PDB entry 8VKQ | electron microscopy, 4.60 A resolution (low resolution: residue-level contacts below are approximate; hydrogen-bond / salt-bridge calls are withheld) | chains P and Q of the 204 polymer chains in the assembly

[Chain P (and Q)]
Name: Flagellar motor switch protein FliN
Organism: Salmonella enterica subsp. enterica serovar Typhimurium
Notes: chain Q of this document is another copy of the same molecule, construct and numbering; everything in this record applies to it too
Reference sequence: P26419 (FLIN_SALTY); numbering as in UniProt (aligned over 1-137)
Amino-acid sequence (137 residues; numbered 1 to 137; the number before each row is that of its first residue):
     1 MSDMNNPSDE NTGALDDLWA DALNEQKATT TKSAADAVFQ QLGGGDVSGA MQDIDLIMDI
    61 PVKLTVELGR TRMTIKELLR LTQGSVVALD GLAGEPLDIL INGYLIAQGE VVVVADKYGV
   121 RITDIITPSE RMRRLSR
Not modelled in the structure: 1-54 (chain Q: 1-56)

[Chain P / chain Q interface]
Residue-residue contacts - 44 pairs, chain P then chain Q:
  M58(P) - T74(Q)
  I60(P) - T74(Q)
  P61(P) - M73(Q)
  V62(P) - T71(Q)
  V62(P) - R72(Q)
  V62(P) - M73(Q)
  V66(P) - V66(Q)
  V66(P) - E67(Q)
  V66(P) - L68(Q)
  E67(P) - V66(Q)
  T71(P) - V62(Q)
  M73(P) - P61(Q)
  M73(P) - V62(Q)
  T74(P) - I60(Q)
  T74(P) - P61(Q)
  I75(P) - I60(Q)
  Q83(P) - I122(Q)
  Q83(P) - T123(Q)
  Q83(P) - D124(Q)
  G84(P) - I122(Q)
  S85(P) - V120(Q)
  S85(P) - I122(Q)
  V86(P) - V120(Q)
  V87(P) - Y118(Q)
  V87(P) - G119(Q)
  V87(P) - V120(Q)
  A88(P) - Y118(Q)
  L89(P) - Y118(Q)
  A93(P) - D116(Q)
  A93(P) - K117(Q)
  Y118(P) - A88(Q)
  Y118(P) - L89(Q)
  Y118(P) - G91(Q)
  G119(P) - V87(Q)
  G119(P) - A88(Q)
  V120(P) - S85(Q)
  V120(P) - V86(Q)
  V120(P) - V87(Q)
  R121(P) - S85(Q)
  R121(P) - V86(Q)
  I122(P) - Q83(Q)
  I122(P) - G84(Q)
  I122(P) - S85(Q)
  T123(P) - Q83(Q)
Also at the interface, not in a pair above, chain P (30 interface residues in all): K63, L64, L68, R72, L92, K117
Also at the interface, not in a pair above, chain Q (29 interface residues in all): G69, R70, R121

[Summary]
30 residues of chain P and 29 residues of chain Q are in contact.
Both chains are Flagellar motor switch protein FliN (Salmonella enterica subsp. enterica serovar Typhimurium).
Entry 8VKQ (CW Flagellar Switch Complex - FliF, FliG, FliM, and FliN forming the C-ring from Salmonella) was
determined by electron microscopy, deposited together with 8T8P, 8VIB, 8VID and 8VKR.
